Entry 4PU3 (X-ray diffraction, 3.39 A resolution); this record covers chains C and P of the 6 polymer chains in the assembly.

Chain C:
Protein: Toxin-antitoxin system antidote transcriptional repressor Xre family
Source organism: Shewanella oneidensis
UniProt: Q8EIX4 (Q8EIX4_SHEON); residues 20-97 here correspond to UniProt positions 1-78 (UniProt number = residue number - 19)
Chain sequence (118 residues; numbered -20 to 97; the number before each row is that of its first residue; numbers below 1 keep their minus sign (Met-20 is residue -20)):
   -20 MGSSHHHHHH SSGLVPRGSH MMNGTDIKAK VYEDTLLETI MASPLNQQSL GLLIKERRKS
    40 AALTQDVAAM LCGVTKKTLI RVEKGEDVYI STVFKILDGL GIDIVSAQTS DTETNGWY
Unresolved in the structure: -20 to 18, 87-94
Construct notes: expression tag (-20 to 19)
From the paper describing this entry:
  - conformationally variable residues (order/disorder transition): Gly95 to Tyr97

Chain P:
Molecule: Operator DNA
Sequence (26 nucleotides; each row starts with the number of its first residue):
     1 ATTAGGTGTA CTTATCTACA CTTTTT
Unresolved in the structure: 25-26

How chain C and chain P interact:
Residue-residue contacts (13; chain C residue first):
  Lys34(C) with DG5(P), salt bridge to the phosphate
  Arg37(C) with DA4(P), salt bridge to the phosphate
  Thr43(C) with DA4(P), phosphate contact
  Gln44(C) with DA4(P), hydrogen bond to the phosphate; DG5(P), hydrogen bond to the phosphate
  Lys55(C) with DA4(P), hydrogen bond to the base; DG5(P), hydrogen bond to the base
  Lys56(C) with DT7(P), base contact
  Ile59(C) with DG5(P), sugar contact; DG6(P), base contact
  Lys63(C) with DG5(P), salt bridge to the phosphate
  Tyr68(C) with DT13(P), sugar contact; DA14(P), sugar contact
Other interface residues (no listed pair), chain C (10 interface residues in all): Leu42
Other interface residues (no listed pair), chain P (7 interface residues in all): DT3

In short:
Chain C and chain P form an interface of 10 and 7 residues respectively; the contacts include 4 hydrogen bonds
and 3 salt bridges. Polar pairs include Lys55(C)-DA4(P), Lys55(C)-DG5(P) and Gln44(C)-DA4(P). The paper
reports conformational variability at Gly95(C).
Chain C is Toxin-antitoxin system antidote transcriptional repressor Xre family (Shewanella oneidensis) and
chain P is Operator DNA; the structure, Shewanella oneidensis MR-1 Toxin Antitoxin System HipA, HipB and its
operator DNA complex (space group P212121), was determined by X-ray diffraction (same publication as 4PU4,
4PU5, 4PU7 and 4PU8).
